PDB entry 6RDV | electron microscopy, 3.10 A resolution | chains S and Z of the 20 polymer chains in the assembly

Chain S:
Molecule: ATP synthase gamma chain, mitochondrial
Organism: Polytomella sp. Pringsheim 198.80
UniProt: Q4LDE7 (Q4LDE7_9CHLO); residue numbers follow UniProt; this construct covers 1-317
Sequence (317 residues; row label = number of the first residue in the row):
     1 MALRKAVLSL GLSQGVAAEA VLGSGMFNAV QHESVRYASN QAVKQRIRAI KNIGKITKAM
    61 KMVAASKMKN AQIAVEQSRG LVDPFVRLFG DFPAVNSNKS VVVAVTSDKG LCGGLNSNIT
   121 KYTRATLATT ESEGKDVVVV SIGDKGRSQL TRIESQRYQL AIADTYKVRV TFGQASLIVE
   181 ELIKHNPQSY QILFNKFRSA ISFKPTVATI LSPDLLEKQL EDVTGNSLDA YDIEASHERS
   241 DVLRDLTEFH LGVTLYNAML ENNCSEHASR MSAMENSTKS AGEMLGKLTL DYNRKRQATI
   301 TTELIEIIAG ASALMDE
Not modelled in the structure: 1-38, 316-317

Chain Z:
Molecule: ATP synthase subunit beta
Organism: Polytomella sp. Pringsheim 198.80
Notes: EC 7.1.2.2
UniProt: A0ZW41 (A0ZW41_9CHLO); residue numbers follow UniProt; this construct covers 1-574
Sequence (574 residues; row label = number of the first residue in the row):
     1 MALRYAAGLA KNVVQRQGAS LNIARAFAAE PAPAIDAGYV SQVIGPVVDV RFDGELPSIL
    61 SSLEVEGHSV RLVLEVAQHM GDNTVRCIAM DSTDGLVRGQ KVVDTGSPIK VPVGRGTLGR
   121 IMNVIGEPVD EQGPIDAADI WSIHREAPEF TEQSTEQEIL VTGIKVVDLL APYQRGGKIG
   181 LFGGAGVGKT VLIMELINNV AKAHGGFSVF AGVGERTREG NDLYREMIES GVIKLGAERG
   241 NSKCTLVYGQ MNEPPGARAR VALTGLTVAE YFRDIEGQDV LLFVDNIFRF TQANSEVSAL
   301 LGRIPSAVGY QPTLATDLGG LQERITTTTK GSITSVQAVY VPADDLTDPA PATTFAHLDA
   361 TTVLSRSIAE LGIYPAVDPL DSTSRMLNPN VIGAEHYNVA RGVQKVLQDY KNLQDIIAIL
   421 GMDELSEEDK LTVARARKIQ RFLSQPFQVA EVFTGTPGKY VDLADTISGF QGVLTGKYDD
   481 LPEMAFYMVG DIKEVKEKAD KMAKDIASRK EADNKKVSEE LKDIPSLDKL VSEIKEVVIE
   541 EDDGLEEDFK AEALSSETVV LNEEGKSVPL PKKN
Not modelled in the structure: 1-36
Differences from the reference sequence: conflict A350 (Gly in A0ZW41), L387 (Arg in A0ZW41)

Interface between chain S and chain Z:
Residue-residue contacts (20; chain S residue first):
  K61(S) with I419(Z)
  M62(S) with A418(Z); I419(Z), hydrophobic
  A65(S) with I419(Z)
  K69(S) with L420(Z), hydrogen bond (side chain-backbone)
  N293(S) with D345(Z), hydrogen bond
  R296(S) with A343(Z); D345(Z), salt bridge; D348(Z), salt bridge
  Q297(S) with V308(Z); D345(Z); T347(Z), hydrogen bond; D348(Z), hydrogen bond (side chain-backbone)
  I300(S) with V308(Z)
  T301(S) with V308(Z)
  L304(S) with P305(Z), hydrophobic; V308(Z); G309(Z)
  I308(S) with I304(Z), hydrophobic; P305(Z)
Also at the interface, not in a pair above, chain S (12 interface residues in all): M271
Also at the interface, not in a pair above, chain Z (16 interface residues in all): S306, A307, D344, P349, D415

Overview:
The interface between chain S and chain Z involves 12 residues on one side and 16 on the other, with 4
hydrogen bonds and 2 salt bridges. Among the polar pairs are R296(S)-D345(Z), R296(S)-D348(Z) and
K69(S)-L420(Z).
Chain S is ATP synthase gamma chain, mitochondrial and chain Z is ATP synthase subunit beta, both from
Polytomella sp. Pringsheim 198.80; the structure, Cryo-EM structure of Polytomella F-ATP synthase, Rotary
substate 1E, focussed refinement of F1 head and rotor, was determined by electron microscopy together with
6RD4, 6RD5, 6RD6, 6RD7, 6RD8, 6RD9 and 46 further entries from the same study.
